5HNH - chains A and M of the 3 polymer chains in the assembly; structure by X-ray diffraction, 1.88 A resolution.

# Chain A
Protein: Restriction endonuclease R.BpuJI
Source organism: Bacillus pumilus
UniProt: A3FMN7 (A3FMN7_BACPU); residues 1-285 here = UniProt positions 1-285
Sequence (288 residues; each row starts with the number of its first residue; numbers below 1 keep their minus sign (Gly-2 is residue -2)):
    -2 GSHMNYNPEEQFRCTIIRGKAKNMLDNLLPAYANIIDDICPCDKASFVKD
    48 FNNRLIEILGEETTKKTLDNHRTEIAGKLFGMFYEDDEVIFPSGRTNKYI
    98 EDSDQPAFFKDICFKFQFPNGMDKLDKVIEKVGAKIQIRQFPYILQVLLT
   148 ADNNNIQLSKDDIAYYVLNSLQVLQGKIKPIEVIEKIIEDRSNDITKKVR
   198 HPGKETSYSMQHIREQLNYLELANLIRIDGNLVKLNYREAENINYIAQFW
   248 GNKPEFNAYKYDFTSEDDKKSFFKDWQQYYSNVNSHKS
Unresolved in the structure: -2 to 1, 281-285
Differences from the reference sequence: expression tag (-2 to 0)

# Chain M
Molecule: 12-nt DNA strand
Sequence (12 nucleotides; row label = number of the first residue in the row):
   201 TCCACGGGTXXC
Modified positions: YPE (4-[8-(4-hydroxybut-1-yn-1-yl)pyren-1-yl]but-3-yn-1-yl dihydrogen phosphate) at position 210; YPE (4-[8-(4-hydroxybut-1-yn-1-yl)pyren-1-yl]but-3-yn-1-yl dihydrogen phosphate) at position 211

# Chain A / chain M interface
Contacting residue pairs - 27 pairs, chain A then chain M:
  Arg15(A) with DA204(M), base contact
  Gly16(A) with DA204(M), base contact
  Lys17(A) with DA204(M), hydrogen bond to the phosphate; DC205(M), phosphate contact; DG206(M), hydrogen bond to the base
  Ala18(A) with DA204(M), hydrogen bond to the phosphate
  Lys19(A) with DC203(M), salt bridge to the phosphate; DA204(M), hydrogen bond to the phosphate
  Asn20(A) with DC203(M), sugar contact; DA204(M), hydrogen bond to the phosphate
  Thr61(A) with DG206(M), hydrogen bond to the phosphate
  Lys63(A) with DG206(M), sugar contact; DG207(M), hydrogen bond to the base; DG208(M), hydrogen bond to the base
  Thr64(A) with DC205(M), sugar contact; DG206(M), hydrogen bond to the phosphate
  Asn67(A) with DG206(M), hydrogen bond to the base; DG207(M), hydrogen bond to the base
  His68(A) with DC205(M), salt bridge to the phosphate
  Glu71(A) with DG206(M), base contact
  Lys121(A) with YPE_210(M); DC212(M), sugar contact
  Ser204(A) with DC203(M), base contact
  Gln208(A) with DC203(M), sugar contact; DA204(M), hydrogen bond to the base
  Glu212(A) with DC203(M), sugar contact
  Asn215(A) with DC203(M), hydrogen bond to the phosphate
Other interface residues (no listed pair), chain A (21 interface residues in all): Leu56, Glu59, Thr60, Arg211
Other interface residues (no listed pair), chain M (9 interface residues in all): DC202

# Overview
Chain A and chain M form an interface of 21 and 9 residues respectively; the contacts include 13 hydrogen
bonds and 2 salt bridges. Polar pairs include Lys17(A)-DG206(M), Lys63(A)-DG207(M) and Lys63(A)-DG208(M).
Here chain A is Restriction endonuclease R.BpuJI (Bacillus pumilus) and chain M is a 12-nt DNA strand. Entry
5HNH (Crystal structure of pyrene- and phenanthrene-modified DNA in complex with the BpuJ1 endonuclease
binding domain) was determined by X-ray diffraction, deposited together with 5HLT and 5HNF.
